Entry 8WRT (electron microscopy, 3.31 A resolution); this record covers chains A and B.

Chain A:
Name: Cas12-1
Source organism: unclassified sequences
Amino-acid sequence (737 residues; each row starts with the number of its first residue):
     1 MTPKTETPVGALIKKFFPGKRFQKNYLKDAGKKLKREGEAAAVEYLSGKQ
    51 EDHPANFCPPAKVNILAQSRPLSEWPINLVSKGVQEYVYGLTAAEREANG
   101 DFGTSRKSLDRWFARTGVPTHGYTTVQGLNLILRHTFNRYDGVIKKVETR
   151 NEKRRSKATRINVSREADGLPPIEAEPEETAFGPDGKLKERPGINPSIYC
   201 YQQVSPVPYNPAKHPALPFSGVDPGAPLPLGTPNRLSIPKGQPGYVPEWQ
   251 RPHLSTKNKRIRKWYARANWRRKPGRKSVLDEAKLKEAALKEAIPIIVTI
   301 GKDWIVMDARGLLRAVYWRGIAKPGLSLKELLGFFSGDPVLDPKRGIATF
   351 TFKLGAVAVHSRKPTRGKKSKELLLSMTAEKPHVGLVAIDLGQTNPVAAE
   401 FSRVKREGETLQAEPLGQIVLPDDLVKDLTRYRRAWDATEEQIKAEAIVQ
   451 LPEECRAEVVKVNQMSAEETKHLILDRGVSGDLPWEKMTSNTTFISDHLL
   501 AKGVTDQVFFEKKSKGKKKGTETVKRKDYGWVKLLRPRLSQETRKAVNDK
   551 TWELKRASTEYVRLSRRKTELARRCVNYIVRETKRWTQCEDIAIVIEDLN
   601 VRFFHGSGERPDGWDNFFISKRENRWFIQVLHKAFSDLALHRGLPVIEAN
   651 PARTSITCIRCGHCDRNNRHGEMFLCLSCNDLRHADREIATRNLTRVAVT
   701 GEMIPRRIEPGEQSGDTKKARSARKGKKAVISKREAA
Not modelled in the structure: 1-52, 170-180, 279-292, 323-326, 373-382, 408-413, 514-530, 603-607, 650-737

Chain B:
Molecule: 57-nt RNA strand
Source organism: unclassified sequences
Sequence (57 nucleotides; row label = number of the first residue in the row; numbers below 1 keep their minus sign (G-36 is residue -36)):
   -36 GCCGUCAACGUUCAACGCUUGCUCGGUUCGCCGAGACUCCCCUACGUGCU
    14 GCUGAAG
Not modelled in the structure: -36 to -22, 5-20

Chain A / chain B interface:
Pairs across the interface (82):
  Phe57(A) with U1(B), sugar contact
  Cys58(A) with U1(B), base contact
  Pro59(A) with U1(B), phosphate contact
  Pro60(A) with U1(B), sugar contact; C2(B), sugar contact
  Arg139(A) with C4(B), hydrogen bond to the phosphate
  Pro229(A) with U-18(B), base contact
  Leu230(A) with U-18(B), phosphate contact
  Gly231(A) with U-18(B), hydrogen bond to the phosphate
  Pro243(A) with C-6(B), phosphate contact
  Gly244(A) with C-6(B), hydrogen bond to the phosphate
  Tyr245(A) with G-7(B), sugar contact; C-6(B), sugar contact
  Val246(A) with C-5(B), sugar contact
  Pro247(A) with G-7(B), base contact; C-6(B), sugar contact
  Trp249(A) with U-10(B), sugar contact; G-7(B), hydrogen bond to the base
  Gln250(A) with G-11(B), base contact; C-6(B), hydrogen bond to the base; C-5(B), hydrogen bond to the sugar
  His253(A) with C-5(B), sugar contact; G-4(B), sugar contact
  Leu254(A) with C-5(B), phosphate contact
  Ser255(A) with G-4(B), hydrogen bond to the phosphate; A-3(B), phosphate contact
  Lys257(A) with A-3(B), salt bridge to the phosphate
  Asn258(A) with G-20(B), hydrogen bond to the base; C-19(B), phosphate contact
  Lys259(A) with C-19(B), base contact; G-4(B), salt bridge to the phosphate; A-3(B), salt bridge to the phosphate
  Arg260(A) with C-19(B), sugar contact; U-17(B), salt bridge to the phosphate; G-16(B), hydrogen bond to the base; C-15(B), base contact; G-2(B), hydrogen bond to the base
  Ile261(A) with C-19(B), hydrogen bond to the sugar; U-18(B), phosphate contact; U-17(B), phosphate contact
  Arg262(A) with U-17(B), phosphate contact; C-5(B), salt bridge to the phosphate
  Lys263(A) with U-18(B), hydrogen bond to the sugar; U-17(B), phosphate contact
  Trp264(A) with U-17(B), sugar contact
  Tyr265(A) with G-16(B), phosphate contact; C-15(B), phosphate contact
  Ala266(A) with C-6(B), base contact
  Arg276(A) with U-17(B), hydrogen bond to the sugar
  Arg310(A) with U-18(B), hydrogen bond to the base; U-17(B), hydrogen bond to the sugar
  Gly311(A) with U-17(B), base contact
  Arg314(A) with U-17(B), hydrogen bond to the base; G-16(B), hydrogen bond to the base; A-1(B), base contact; C0(B), hydrogen bond to the base
  Tyr317(A) with C-19(B), sugar contact; U-18(B), phosphate contact
  Trp318(A) with C0(B), stacking on the base
  Arg319(A) with C0(B), sugar contact; U1(B), salt bridge to the phosphate
  Arg345(A) with C3(B), sugar contact; C4(B), salt bridge to the phosphate
  Thr349(A) with C2(B), sugar contact
  Arg431(A) with C-13(B), sugar contact; G-12(B), phosphate contact
  Arg563(A) with C-13(B), salt bridge to the phosphate
  Arg567(A) with U-14(B), hydrogen bond to the sugar; C-13(B), hydrogen bond to the sugar
  Glu570(A) with U-14(B), sugar contact; A-1(B), sugar contact
  Arg573(A) with A-1(B), hydrogen bond to the sugar; C0(B), phosphate contact
  Arg574(A) with A-3(B), sugar contact; G-2(B), sugar contact; A-1(B), sugar contact
  Asn577(A) with A-1(B), hydrogen bond to the phosphate; C0(B), phosphate contact
  Arg581(A) with A-1(B), salt bridge to the phosphate
  Leu640(A) with U1(B), base contact
  His641(A) with U1(B), base contact
  Arg642(A) with C0(B), salt bridge to the phosphate
Other interface residues (no listed pair), chain A (55 interface residues in all): Lys62, Asn64, Asn195, Ala268, Ile294, Leu313, Asp342

Summary:
The interface between chain A and chain B involves 55 residues on one side and 23 on the other; the contacts
include 22 hydrogen bonds, 10 salt bridges and 1 aromatic stacking contact. Among the polar pairs are
Trp249(A)-G-7(B), Gln250(A)-C-6(B) and Asn258(A)-G-20(B).
Here chain A is Cas12-1 and chain B is a 57-nt RNA strand, both from unclassified sequences. Entry 8WRT
(Cryo-EM structure of Cas12-1/crRNA complex) was determined by electron microscopy.
